PDB entry 2OTU | X-ray diffraction, 1.68 A resolution | chains A and B of the 3 polymer chains in the assembly

Chain A:
Name: Fv light chain variable domain
From: Mus musculus
Chain sequence (115 residues; each row starts with the number of its first residue; numbering starts at 0):
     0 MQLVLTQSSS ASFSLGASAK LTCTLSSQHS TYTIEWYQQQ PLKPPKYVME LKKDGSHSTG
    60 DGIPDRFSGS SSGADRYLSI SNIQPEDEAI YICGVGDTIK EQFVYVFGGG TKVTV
Disulfides: C22-C92

Chain B:
Name: Fv heavy chain variable domain
From: Mus musculus
Reference sequence: A2NN81 (A2NN81_MOUSE); aligned to UniProt positions 21-137 over residues 2-118 (the alignment contains insertions or deletions, so no single offset holds)
Chain sequence (118 residues; row label = number of the first residue in the row):
     1 QVQLQESGGG LVQPGGSLKL SCAASGFTFR DYYMYWVRQT PEKRLEWVAF ISNGGGSTYY
    61 PDTVKGRFTI SRDNAKNTLY LQMSRLKSED TAMYYCARGR GYVWFAYWGQ GTTVTVSS
Disulfides: C22-C96

How chain A and chain B interact:
Pairs across the interface (33; chain A residue first):
  E34(A) - V103(B)
  Y36(A) - F105(B)
  Y36(A) - W108(B)  hydrophobic
  Q38(A) - Q39(B)  hydrogen bond
  Q38(A) - K43(B)  hydrogen bond
  Q38(A) - Y95(B)
  K42(A) - Y95(B)
  P43(A) - Y95(B)  hydrophobic
  P43(A) - G109(B)
  P43(A) - Q110(B)
  P44(A) - L45(B)  hydrophobic
  P44(A) - Y95(B)
  P44(A) - W108(B)
  Y46(A) - V103(B)
  Y46(A) - F105(B)
  Y46(A) - A106(B)
  E49(A) - Y102(B)
  I89(A) - K43(B)
  T97(A) - W104(B)
  K99(A) - Y59(B)  hydrogen bond (backbone-side chain)
  E100(A) - Y59(B)
  Q101(A) - Y60(B)  hydrogen bond (side chain-backbone)
  Q101(A) - K65(B)  hydrogen bond
  F102(A) - W47(B)
  F102(A) - F50(B)  hydrophobic
  F102(A) - Y59(B)  hydrophobic
  V103(A) - W104(B)
  Y104(A) - W47(B)  hydrophobic
  Y104(A) - W104(B)  hydrophobic
  Y104(A) - F105(B)  hydrophobic
  F106(A) - L45(B)
  F106(A) - W47(B)
  F106(A) - F105(B)  hydrophobic
Also at the interface, not in a pair above, chain A (22 interface residues in all): D60, I91, G95, D96, I98
Also at the interface, not in a pair above, chain B (20 interface residues in all): V37, E46, R100

In short:
22 residues of chain A face 20 of chain B across their interface, with 5 hydrogen bonds. Polar pairs include
Q38(A)-Q39(B), Q38(A)-K43(B) and K99(A)-Y59(B).
Chain A is Fv light chain variable domain and chain B is Fv heavy chain variable domain, both from Mus
musculus; the structure, Crystal structure of Fv polyglutamine complex, was determined by X-ray diffraction.
